Entry 1BOI (X-ray diffraction, 2.20 A resolution); this record covers chain A.

== Chain A ==
Name: Rhodanese
Organism: Bos taurus
Notes: EC 2.8.1.1; fragment: del(1-7)
UniProt: P00586 (THTR_BOVIN); residues 1-296 here = UniProt positions 1-296
Sequence (296 residues; row label = number of the first residue in the row):
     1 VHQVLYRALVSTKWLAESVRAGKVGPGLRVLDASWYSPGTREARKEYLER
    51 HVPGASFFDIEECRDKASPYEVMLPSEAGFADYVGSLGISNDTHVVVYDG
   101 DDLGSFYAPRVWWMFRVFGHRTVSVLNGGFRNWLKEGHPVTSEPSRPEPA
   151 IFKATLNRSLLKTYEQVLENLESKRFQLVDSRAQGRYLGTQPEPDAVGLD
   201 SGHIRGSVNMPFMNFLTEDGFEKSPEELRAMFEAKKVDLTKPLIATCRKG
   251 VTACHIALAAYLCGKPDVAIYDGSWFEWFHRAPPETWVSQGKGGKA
Disordered / not traced: 1-7, 294-296
Modified positions: C247 (s-mercaptocysteine; CSS)
Differences from the reference sequence: modified residue (247)
Swiss-Prot annotation at these positions:
  - modified residue: K236 (N6-acetyllysine)

== In short ==
Chain A is Rhodanese (Bos taurus); the structure, N-terminally truncated rhodanese, was determined by X-ray
diffraction (same publication as 1BOH).
